5XOJ - chains C and E of the 6 polymer chains in the assembly; structure by X-ray diffraction, 2.20 A resolution.

# Chain C
Molecule: Exportin-1
From: Saccharomyces cerevisiae (strain ATCC 204508 / S288c)
Notes: engineered mutation(s): residues 377-413 deleted
UniProt: P30822 (XPO1_YEAST); residue numbers follow UniProt; this construct covers 1-376, 414-1084
Chain sequence (1047 residues; each row starts with the number of its first residue; note: 37 numbers in that range are skipped by the numbering (no residue carries them; nothing is unmodelled there)):
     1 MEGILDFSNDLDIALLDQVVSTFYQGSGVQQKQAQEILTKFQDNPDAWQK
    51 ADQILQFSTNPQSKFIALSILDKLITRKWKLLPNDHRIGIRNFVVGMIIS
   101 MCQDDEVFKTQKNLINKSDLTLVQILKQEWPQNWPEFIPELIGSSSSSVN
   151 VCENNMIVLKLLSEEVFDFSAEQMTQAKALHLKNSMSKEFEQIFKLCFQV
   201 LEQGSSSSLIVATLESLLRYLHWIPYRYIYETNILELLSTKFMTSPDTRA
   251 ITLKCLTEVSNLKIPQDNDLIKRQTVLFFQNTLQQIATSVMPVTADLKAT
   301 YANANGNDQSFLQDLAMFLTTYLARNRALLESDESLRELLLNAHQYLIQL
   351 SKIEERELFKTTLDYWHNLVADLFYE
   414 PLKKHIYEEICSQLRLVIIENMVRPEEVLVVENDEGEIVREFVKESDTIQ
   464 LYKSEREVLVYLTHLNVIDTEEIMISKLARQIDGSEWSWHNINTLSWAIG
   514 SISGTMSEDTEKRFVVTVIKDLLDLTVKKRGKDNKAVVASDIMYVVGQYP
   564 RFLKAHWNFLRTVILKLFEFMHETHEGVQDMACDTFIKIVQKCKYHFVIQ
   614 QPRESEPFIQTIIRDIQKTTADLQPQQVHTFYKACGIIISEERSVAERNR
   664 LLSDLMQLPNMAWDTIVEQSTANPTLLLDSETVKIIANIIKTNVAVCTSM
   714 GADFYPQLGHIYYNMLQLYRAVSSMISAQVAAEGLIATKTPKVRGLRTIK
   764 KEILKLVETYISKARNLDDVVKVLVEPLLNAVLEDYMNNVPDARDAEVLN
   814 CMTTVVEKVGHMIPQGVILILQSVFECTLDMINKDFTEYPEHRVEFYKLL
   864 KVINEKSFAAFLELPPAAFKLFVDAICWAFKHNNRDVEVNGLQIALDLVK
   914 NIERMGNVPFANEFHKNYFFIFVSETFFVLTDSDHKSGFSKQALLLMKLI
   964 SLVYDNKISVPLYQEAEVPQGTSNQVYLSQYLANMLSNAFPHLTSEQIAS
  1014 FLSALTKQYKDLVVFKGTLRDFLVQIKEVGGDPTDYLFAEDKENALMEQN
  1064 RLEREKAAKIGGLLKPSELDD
Unresolved in the structure: 1-9, 263-265, 978-983, 1055-1084
Curated features (UniProtKB/Swiss-Prot):
  - modified residue: Ser1080 (Phosphoserine)
Reported in the primary citation:
  - conformationally variable residues (loop rearrangement): Leu877

# Chain E
Molecule: Nup42p
UniProt: E7Q297 (E7Q297_YEASB); numbering as in UniProt (aligned over 88-122)
Chain sequence (35 residues; numbered 88 to 122; the number before each row is that of its first residue):
    88 KPSAFGAPAFGSSAPINVNPPSTTSAFGAPSFGST
Unresolved in the structure: 88-90, 98-122

# How chain C and chain E interact
Pairs across the interface (16; chain C residue first):
  Leu842(C) - Phe92(E)  hydrophobic
  Asn846(C) - Phe92(E)
  Asp887(C) - Phe92(E)
  Ala888(C) - Phe92(E)
  Trp891(C) - Phe92(E)  hydrophobic
  Lys894(C) - Ala94(E)
  Lys894(C) - Ala96(E)
  Ser937(C) - Phe97(E)
  Glu938(C) - Ala94(E)
  Glu938(C) - Pro95(E)
  Glu938(C) - Ala96(E)  hydrogen bond (side chain-backbone)
  Phe941(C) - Ala96(E)  hydrophobic
  Phe941(C) - Phe97(E)  hydrophobic
  Thr944(C) - Phe97(E)
  Met998(C) - Phe97(E)  hydrophobic
  Ala1002(C) - Phe97(E)  hydrophobic
Interface residues without a listed pair, chain C (14 interface residues in all): Leu884, Phe940
Interface residues without a listed pair, chain E (6 interface residues in all): Ala91
From the paper, about this interface:
  - residue pairs: Leu842(C)-Phe92(E), Asn846(C)-Phe92(E), Asp887(C)-Phe92(E), Ala888(C)-Phe92(E), Trp891(C)-Phe92(E), Ser937(C)-Phe97(E), Phe941(C)-Phe97(E), Thr944(C)-Phe97(E), Met998(C)-Phe97(E), Ala1002(C)-Phe97(E)
  - interface residues, chain C: Glu938(C)

# In short
The interface between chain C and chain E involves 14 residues on one side and 6 on the other; the contacts
include 1 hydrogen bond. Its one hydrogen-bonded contact is Glu938(C)-Ala96(E). The paper describes contacts
between Leu842(C) and Phe92(E), Asn846(C) and Phe92(E) and Asp887(C) and Phe92(E) among others. The paper
reports the interface residue Glu938(C); conformational variability at Leu877(C).
Here chain C is Exportin-1 (Saccharomyces cerevisiae (strain ATCC 204508 / S288c)) and chain E is Nup42p.
Entry 5XOJ (Crystal structure of Xpo1p-PKI-Nup42p-Gsp1p-GTP complex) was determined by X-ray diffraction.
